PDB entry 4MK0 | X-ray diffraction, 2.40 A resolution | chains B and G of the 3 polymer chains in the assembly

# Chain B
Molecule: Guanine nucleotide-binding protein G(I)/G(S)/G(T) subunit beta-1
Source organism: Bos taurus
UniProt: P62871 (GBB1_BOVIN); residue numbers follow UniProt; this construct covers 2-340
Amino-acid sequence (339 residues; numbered 2 to 340; the number before each row is that of its first residue):
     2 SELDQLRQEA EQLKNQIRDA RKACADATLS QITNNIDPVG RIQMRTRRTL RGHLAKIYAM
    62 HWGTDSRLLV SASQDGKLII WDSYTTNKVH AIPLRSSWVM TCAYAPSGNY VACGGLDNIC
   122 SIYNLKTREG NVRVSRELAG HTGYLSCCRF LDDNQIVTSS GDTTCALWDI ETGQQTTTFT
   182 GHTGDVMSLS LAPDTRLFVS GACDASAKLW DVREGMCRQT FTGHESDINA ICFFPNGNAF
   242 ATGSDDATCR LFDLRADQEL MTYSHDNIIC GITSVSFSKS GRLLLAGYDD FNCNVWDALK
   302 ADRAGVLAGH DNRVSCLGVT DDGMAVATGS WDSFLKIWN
Swiss-Prot annotation at these positions:
  - modified residue: Ser-2 (N-acetylserine), His-266 (Phosphohistidine)

# Chain G
Molecule: Guanine nucleotide-binding protein G(I)/G(S)/G(O) subunit gamma-2
Source organism: Bos taurus
UniProt: P63212 (GBG2_BOVIN); residue numbers follow UniProt; this construct covers 6-64
Amino-acid sequence (59 residues; numbered 6 to 64; the number before each row is that of its first residue):
     6 TASIAQARKL VEQLKMEANI DRIKVSKAAA DLMAYCEAHA KEDPLLTPVP ASENPFREK

# How chain B and chain G interact
Pairs across the interface (92):
  Glu-3(B) / Ile-9(G)
  Glu-3(B) / Arg-13(G)  salt bridge
  Leu-4(B) / Ala-7(G)  hydrophobic
  Leu-4(B) / Ala-12(G)  hydrophobic
  Leu-7(B) / Ala-12(G)  hydrophobic
  Leu-7(B) / Arg-13(G)
  Leu-7(B) / Val-16(G)
  Arg-8(B) / Thr-6(G)  hydrogen bond (side chain-backbone)
  Glu-10(B) / Val-16(G)
  Ala-11(B) / Leu-19(G)
  Leu-14(B) / Val-16(G)
  Leu-14(B) / Leu-19(G)  hydrophobic
  Lys-15(B) / Leu-19(G)
  Gln-17(B) / Asn-24(G)
  Ile-18(B) / Leu-19(G)
  Ile-18(B) / Ala-23(G)  hydrophobic
  Ala-21(B) / Arg-27(G)
  Ala-24(B) / Lys-29(G)
  Cys-25(B) / Arg-27(G)
  Cys-25(B) / Ile-28(G)
  Cys-25(B) / Lys-29(G)
  Cys-25(B) / Val-30(G)  hydrogen bond (backbone-backbone)
  Ala-26(B) / Val-30(G)  hydrophobic
  Asp-27(B) / Lys-29(G)
  Asp-27(B) / Val-30(G)
  Asp-27(B) / Ser-31(G)  hydrogen bond
  Ala-28(B) / Val-30(G)
  Ala-28(B) / Ser-31(G)
  Leu-30(B) / Ala-34(G)  hydrophobic
  Ile-33(B) / Ser-31(G)
  Ile-37(B) / Met-38(G)  hydrophobic
  Val-40(B) / Leu-51(G)  hydrophobic
  Ile-43(B) / Leu-50(G)
  Met-45(B) / Leu-50(G)  hydrophobic
  Arg-48(B) / Asn-59(G)
  Arg-48(B) / Phe-61(G)
  Arg-48(B) / Arg-62(G)
  Arg-49(B) / Phe-61(G)  hydrogen bond (side chain-backbone)
  Tyr-85(B) / Pro-60(G)
  Tyr-85(B) / Phe-61(G)  hydrophobic
  Thr-181(B) / Lys-14(G)
  Met-217(B) / Met-21(G)  hydrophobic
  Cys-218(B) / Gln-18(G)  hydrogen bond (backbone-side chain)
  Arg-219(B) / Glu-22(G)
  Gln-220(B) / Glu-22(G)
  Gln-220(B) / Ile-25(G)
  Thr-221(B) / Glu-22(G)  hydrogen bond
  Phe-235(B) / Leu-37(G)  hydrophobic
  Phe-235(B) / Tyr-40(G)  hydrophobic
  Phe-235(B) / Cys-41(G)  hydrophobic
  Pro-236(B) / Tyr-40(G)
  Asn-237(B) / Tyr-40(G)
  Asp-254(B) / Ala-33(G)
  Asp-254(B) / Leu-37(G)
  Arg-256(B) / Arg-27(G)
  Arg-256(B) / Ile-28(G)  hydrogen bond (backbone-backbone)
  Arg-256(B) / Ala-33(G)
  Arg-256(B) / Asp-36(G)  salt bridge
  Ala-257(B) / Ile-28(G)
  Ala-257(B) / Ala-33(G)  hydrophobic
  Asp-258(B) / Arg-27(G)  salt bridge
  Gln-259(B) / Val-30(G)
  Leu-261(B) / Val-30(G)  hydrophobic
  Leu-261(B) / Leu-37(G)  hydrophobic
  Ser-279(B) / Asp-48(G)  hydrogen bond
  Lys-280(B) / Glu-47(G)
  Lys-280(B) / Asp-48(G)  hydrogen bond (backbone-side chain)
  Ser-281(B) / Tyr-40(G)
  Ser-281(B) / Cys-41(G)
  Ser-281(B) / His-44(G)
  Ser-281(B) / Asp-48(G)  hydrogen bond
  Ser-281(B) / Leu-51(G)
  Gly-282(B) / Cys-41(G)
  Arg-283(B) / Cys-41(G)
  Arg-283(B) / Leu-51(G)
  Leu-284(B) / Leu-50(G)
  Leu-284(B) / Leu-51(G)  hydrophobic
  Leu-300(B) / Cys-41(G)  hydrophobic
  Val-320(B) / Leu-50(G)  hydrophobic
  Asp-323(B) / Pro-49(G)
  Gly-324(B) / Pro-49(G)
  Gly-324(B) / Leu-50(G)
  Met-325(B) / Pro-49(G)  hydrophobic
  Met-325(B) / Leu-50(G)
  Met-325(B) / Glu-58(G)
  Met-325(B) / Asn-59(G)
  Met-325(B) / Pro-60(G)
  Ala-326(B) / Phe-61(G)  hydrophobic
  Val-327(B) / Leu-50(G)  hydrophobic
  Ile-338(B) / Phe-61(G)  hydrophobic
  Asn-340(B) / Asn-59(G)  hydrogen bond
  Asn-340(B) / Phe-61(G)
Also at the interface, not in a pair above, chain B (63 interface residues in all): Arg-22, Thr-29, Thr-34, Arg-46, Ser-84, Lys-209, Ala-240, Leu-252
Also at the interface, not in a pair above, chain G (46 interface residues in all): Ser-8, Leu-15, Lys-20, Asp-26, Lys-32, Ala-35, Glu-42, Ala-45, Val-54

# In short
The interface between chain B and chain G involves 63 residues on one side and 46 on the other, with 11
hydrogen bonds and 3 salt bridges. Polar pairs include Glu-3(B)/Arg-13(G), Arg-256(B)/Asp-36(G) and
Asp-258(B)/Arg-27(G).
Here chain B is Guanine nucleotide-binding protein G(I)/G(S)/G(T) subunit beta-1 and chain G is Guanine
nucleotide-binding protein G(I)/G(S)/G(O) subunit gamma-2, both from Bos taurus. Entry 4MK0 (Crystal structure
of G protein-coupled receptor kinase 2 in complex with a a rationally designed paroxetine ...) was determined
by X-ray diffraction.
